9GJW - chains 3 and 7 of the 15 polymer chains in the assembly; structure by electron microscopy, 3.30 A resolution.

Chain 3:
Molecule: DNA replication licensing factor MCM3
Organism: Saccharomyces cerevisiae
Notes: EC 3.6.4.12
UniProt: P24279 (MCM3_YEAST); numbering as in UniProt (aligned over 1-971)
Sequence (1006 residues; numbered -34 to 971; the number before each row is that of its first residue; numbers below 1 keep their minus sign (Met-34 is residue -34)):
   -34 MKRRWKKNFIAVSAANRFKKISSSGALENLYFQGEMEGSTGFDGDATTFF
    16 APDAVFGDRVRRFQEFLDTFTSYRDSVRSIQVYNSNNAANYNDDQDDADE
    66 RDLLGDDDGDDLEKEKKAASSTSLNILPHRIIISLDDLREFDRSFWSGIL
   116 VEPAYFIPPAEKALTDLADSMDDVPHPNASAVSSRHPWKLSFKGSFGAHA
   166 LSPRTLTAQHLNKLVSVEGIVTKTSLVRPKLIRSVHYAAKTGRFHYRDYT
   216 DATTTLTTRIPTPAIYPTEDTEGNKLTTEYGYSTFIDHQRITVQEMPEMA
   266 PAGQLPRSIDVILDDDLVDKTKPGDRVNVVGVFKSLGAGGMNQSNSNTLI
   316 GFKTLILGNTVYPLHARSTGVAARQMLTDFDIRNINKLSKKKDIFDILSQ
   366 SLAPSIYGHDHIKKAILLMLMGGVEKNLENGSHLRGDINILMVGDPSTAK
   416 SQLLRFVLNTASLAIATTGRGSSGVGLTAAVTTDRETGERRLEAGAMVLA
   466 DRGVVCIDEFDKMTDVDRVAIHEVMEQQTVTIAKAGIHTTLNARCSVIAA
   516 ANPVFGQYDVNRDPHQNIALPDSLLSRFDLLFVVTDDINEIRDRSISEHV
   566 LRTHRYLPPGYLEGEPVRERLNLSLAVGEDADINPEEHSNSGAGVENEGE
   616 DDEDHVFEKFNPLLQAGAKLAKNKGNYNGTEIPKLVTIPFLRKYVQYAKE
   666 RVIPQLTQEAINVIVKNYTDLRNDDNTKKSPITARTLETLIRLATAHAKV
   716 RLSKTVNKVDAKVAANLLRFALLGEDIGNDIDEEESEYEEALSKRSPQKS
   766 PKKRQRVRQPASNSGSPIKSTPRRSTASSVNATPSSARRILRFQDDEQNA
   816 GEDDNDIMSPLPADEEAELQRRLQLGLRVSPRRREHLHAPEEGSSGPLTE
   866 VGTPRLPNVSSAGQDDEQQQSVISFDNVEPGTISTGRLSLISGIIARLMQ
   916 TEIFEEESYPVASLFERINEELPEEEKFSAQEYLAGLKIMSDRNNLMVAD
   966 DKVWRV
Unresolved in the structure: -34 to 17, 54-89, 309-312, 330-342, 435-440, 448-455, 570-650, 739-971
Sequence notes: initiating methionine (-34); expression tag (-33 to 0)
Curated features (UniProtKB/Swiss-Prot):
  - motif: Ser541 to Asp544 (Arginine finger)
  - binding site (ATP): Gly409 to Ser416
  - modified residue: Ser761 (Phosphoserine), Ser777 (Phosphoserine), Ser781 (Phosphoserine), Thr868 (Phosphothreonine)
  - mutagenesis: Lys415 (K415A: No effect on MCM2-7 complex helicase activity. Loss of MCM2-7 complex helicase activity; when associated with MCM5 A-422. Reduces MCM2-7 complex helicase activity ...)
Ligand contacts:
  - ADP (adenosine-5'-diphosphate), molecule 1: Ser370, Ile371, Tyr372, Gly373, His374, Pro411, Ser412, Thr413, Ala414, Lys415, Ser416, Gln417, Asn517, Ile561, Val565
  - ADP, molecule 2: Glu491, Arg542, Ala699, Arg700, Glu703

Chain 7:
Molecule: DNA replication licensing factor MCM7
Organism: Saccharomyces cerevisiae
Notes: EC 3.6.4.12
UniProt: P38132 (MCM7_YEAST); residues 1-845 here = UniProt positions 1-845
Sequence (845 residues; each row starts with the number of its first residue):
     1 MSAALPSIQLPVDYNNLFNEITDFLVTFKQDTLSSDATRNENEDENLDAE
    51 NIEQHLLEKGPKYMAMLQKVANRELNSVIIDLDDILQYQNEKFLQGTQAD
   101 DLVSAIQQNANHFTELFCRAIDNNMPLPTKEIDYKDDVLDVILNQRRLRN
   151 ERMLSDRTNEIRSENLMDTTMDPPSSMNDALREVVEDETELFPPNLTRRY
   201 FLYFKPLSQNCARRYRKKAISSKPLSVRQIKGDFLGQLITVRGIITRVSD
   251 VKPAVEVIAYTCDQCGYEVFQEVNSRTFTPLSECTSEECSQNQTKGQLFM
   301 STRASKFSAFQECKIQELSQQVPVGHIPRSLNIHVNGTLVRSLSPGDIVD
   351 VTGIFLPAPYTGFKALKAGLLTETYLEAQFVRQHKKKFASFSLTSDVEER
   401 VMELITSGDVYNRLAKSIAPEIYGNLDVKKALLLLLVGGVDKRVGDGMKI
   451 RGDINVCLMGDPGVAKSQLLKAICKISPRGVYTTGKGSSGVGLTAAVMKD
   501 PVTDEMILEGGALVLADNGICCIDEFDKMDESDRTAIHEVMEQQTISISK
   551 AGINTTLNARTSILAAANPLYGRYNPRLSPLDNINLPAALLSRFDILFLM
   601 LDIPSRDDDEKLAEHVTYVHMHNKQPDLDFTPVEPSKMREYIAYAKTKRP
   651 VMSEAVNDYVVQAYIRLRQDSKREMDSKFSFGQATPRTLLGIIRLSQALA
   701 KLRLADMVDIDDVEEALRLVRVSKESLYQETNKSKEDESPTTKIFTIIKK
   751 MLQETGKNTLSYENIVKTVRLRGFTMLQLSNCIQEYSYLNVWHLINEGNT
   801 LKFVDDGTMDTDQEDSLVSTPKLAPQTTASANVSAQDSDIDLQDA
Unresolved in the structure: 1-5, 31-59, 127-191, 272-281, 358-369, 385-393, 730-739, 792-845
Curated features (UniProtKB/Swiss-Prot):
  - motif: Ser592 to Asp595 (Arginine finger)
  - binding site (ATP): Tyr423, Gly463, Ala465, Lys466, Ser467, Asn568, Arg593, Arg687
  - modified residue: Thr811 (Phosphothreonine), Ser819 (Phosphoserine), Ser838 (Phosphoserine)
  - mutagenesis: Lys466 (K466A: Loss of MCM2-7 complex helicase activity)
Ion coordination: Zn2+: Cys262, Cys265, Cys284, Cys289
Ligand contacts:
  - ADP (adenosine-5'-diphosphate), molecule 1: Glu421, Ile422, Tyr423, Asp461, Pro462, Gly463, Val464, Ala465, Lys466, Ser467, Gln468, Asn568, Leu612, His615, Val616
  - ADP, molecule 2: Ile450, Glu542, Arg593, Pro686, Arg687, Leu690

How chain 3 and chain 7 interact:
Residue-residue contacts (102):
  Ala53(3) - Lys218(7)  hydrogen bond (backbone-side chain)
  Pro142(3) - Pro11(7)
  Asn143(3) - Val12(7)
  Asn143(3) - Gln108(7)
  Arg150(3) - Leu10(7)
  His151(3) - Asp233(7)  salt bridge
  Arg193(3) - Glu373(7)  salt bridge
  Pro194(3) - Leu235(7)  hydrophobic
  Pro194(3) - Leu371(7)
  Pro194(3) - Thr372(7)  hydrogen bond (backbone-backbone)
  Pro194(3) - Thr374(7)
  Lys195(3) - Leu370(7)
  Lys195(3) - Leu371(7)
  Leu196(3) - Leu370(7)  hydrogen bond (backbone-backbone)
  Phe209(3) - Ser7(7)
  Phe209(3) - Ile8(7)
  Phe209(3) - Leu10(7)
  Phe209(3) - Val12(7)
  His210(3) - Pro6(7)  hydrogen bond (side chain-backbone)
  Tyr211(3) - Pro6(7)  hydrogen bond (backbone-backbone)
  Asp216(3) - Leu370(7)
  Pro228(3) - Leu370(7)  hydrophobic
  Glu244(3) - Tyr14(7)  hydrogen bond
  Glu244(3) - Asn109(7)  hydrogen bond
  Glu244(3) - His112(7)
  Tyr245(3) - Asn111(7)
  Gly246(3) - Asn109(7)
  Gly246(3) - Gly236(7)
  Tyr247(3) - Val12(7)
  Tyr247(3) - Tyr14(7)
  Tyr247(3) - Asn109(7)
  Phe250(3) - Asp233(7)
  Phe250(3) - Leu235(7)  hydrophobic
  Phe250(3) - Pro357(7)  hydrophobic
  Phe250(3) - Thr372(7)
  Asp252(3) - Lys231(7)
  Asp252(3) - Gly232(7)  hydrogen bond (side chain-backbone)
  His253(3) - Leu371(7)
  Asp284(3) - Arg329(7)  salt bridge
  Lys287(3) - Gly325(7)
  Lys391(3) - His620(7)  hydrogen bond (side chain-backbone)
  Asn392(3) - Asn623(7)  hydrogen bond (backbone-side chain)
  Leu393(3) - Glu421(7)
  Leu393(3) - Asn623(7)
  Glu394(3) - Asn623(7)  hydrogen bond
  Asn395(3) - Pro420(7)
  Asn395(3) - Glu421(7)
  Asn395(3) - Lys475(7)  hydrogen bond (backbone-side chain)
  Asn395(3) - Pro635(7)
  Ser397(3) - Glu421(7)  hydrogen bond
  Leu399(3) - His620(7)
  Val481(3) - Ser489(7)
  Val484(3) - Gly485(7)
  Val484(3) - Lys486(7)
  Val484(3) - Lys528(7)
  His487(3) - Glu525(7)  salt bridge
  Glu488(3) - Thr484(7)
  Gln492(3) - Lys471(7)
  Thr494(3) - Lys471(7)  hydrogen bond
  Thr496(3) - Tyr482(7)
  Ala498(3) - Thr483(7)
  Ala498(3) - Ser488(7)  hydrogen bond (backbone-side chain)
  Ala498(3) - Gly492(7)
  Ala498(3) - Ala512(7)
  Lys499(3) - Ser488(7)
  Lys499(3) - Gly492(7)
  Lys499(3) - Gly510(7)
  Ala500(3) - Val491(7)
  Ala500(3) - Glu509(7)
  Ala500(3) - Gly510(7)
  Gly501(3) - Glu509(7)
  Gly501(3) - Gly510(7)  hydrogen bond (backbone-backbone)
  Ile502(3) - Ile327(7)  hydrophobic
  Ile502(3) - Pro328(7)
  His503(3) - Gly510(7)
  His503(3) - Gly511(7)  hydrogen bond (side chain-backbone)
  His503(3) - Ala512(7)
  His503(3) - Leu515(7)
  Thr504(3) - His326(7)  hydrogen bond (side chain-backbone)
  Thr505(3) - Val324(7)
  Thr505(3) - Gly325(7)
  Leu506(3) - Gly325(7)
  Asn507(3) - Val324(7)
  Asp537(3) - Arg573(7)  salt bridge
  Leu671(3) - His620(7)
  Leu671(3) - Met621(7)
  Gln673(3) - Met621(7)
  Ile676(3) - Thr617(7)
  Val680(3) - Glu610(7)
  Tyr683(3) - Ala613(7)  hydrophobic
  Thr684(3) - Arg606(7)
  Thr684(3) - Glu610(7)
  Arg687(3) - Asp602(7)  salt bridge
  Arg687(3) - Pro604(7)
  Arg687(3) - Asp609(7)  salt bridge
  Asn688(3) - Arg606(7)  hydrogen bond
  Pro696(3) - Arg573(7)
  Thr698(3) - Pro462(7)
  Ala699(3) - Gly463(7)
  Arg700(3) - Pro462(7)
  Arg700(3) - Gly463(7)
  Leu702(3) - Ala613(7)  hydrophobic
Also at the interface, not in a pair above, chain 3 (75 interface residues in all): Ala146, Val192, Val200, Tyr202, Tyr214, Thr215, Thr227, Thr243, Gln254, Gly396, Asp480, Ser538, Thr672, Glu703
Also at the interface, not in a pair above, chain 7 (74 interface residues in all): Arg228, Leu356, Gln468, Val481, Asn568, Ile603, Leu612, Glu614, Val616, Val619, His622

Summary:
The interface between chain 3 and chain 7 involves 75 residues on one side and 74 on the other; the contacts
include 19 hydrogen bonds and 7 salt bridges. Among the polar pairs are His151(3)-Asp233(7),
Arg193(3)-Glu373(7) and Asp284(3)-Arg329(7).
Here chain 3 is DNA replication licensing factor MCM3 and chain 7 is DNA replication licensing factor MCM7,
both from Saccharomyces cerevisiae. Entry 9GJW (OCCM maturation intermediate stalled with an Arginine Finger
mutation in Mcm2) was determined by electron microscopy, deposited together with 9GJP and 9GM5.
